PDB entry 2IDR | X-ray diffraction, 1.85 A resolution | chain A

Chain A:
Name: Eukaryotic translation initiation factor 4E-1
Source organism: Triticum aestivum
Reference sequence: P29557 (IF4E1_WHEAT); numbering as in UniProt (aligned over 39-215)
Sequence (177 residues; row label = number of the first residue in the row):
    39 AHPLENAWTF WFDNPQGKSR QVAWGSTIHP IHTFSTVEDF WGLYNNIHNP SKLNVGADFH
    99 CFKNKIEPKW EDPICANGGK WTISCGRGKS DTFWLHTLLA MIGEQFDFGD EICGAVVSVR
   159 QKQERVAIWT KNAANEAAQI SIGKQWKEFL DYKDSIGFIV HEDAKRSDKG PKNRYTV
Disulfides: Cys113-Cys151
Curated features (UniProtKB/Swiss-Prot):
  - region (EIF4G-binding): His40 to Glu43, Phe50 to His86, His134 to Gln143
  - binding site (mRNA): Arg58 to Gly63, Lys90, Trp108, Glu109, Arg158 to Arg163, Lys203 to Lys207
Reported in the primary citation:
  - self-association interface (contacts with another copy of this molecule): Pro53 to Thr65, Trp108
  - conformationally variable residues (loop rearrangement): Pro53 to Thr65, Lys103 to Gly116

Summary:
From UniProt: 20 mRNA-binding residues. The paper reports conformational variability at Pro53 and Lys103; a
self-association interface involving Pro53 and Trp108.
Chain A is Eukaryotic translation initiation factor 4E-1 (Triticum aestivum); the structure, Crystal structure
of translation initiation factor EIF4E from wheat, was determined by X-ray diffraction together with 2IDV from
the same study.
